6NC3 - chains A and J of the 24 polymer chains in the assembly; structure by electron microscopy, 4.50 A resolution (low resolution: residue-level contacts below are approximate; hydrogen-bond / salt-bridge calls are withheld).

[Chain A]
Molecule: HIV-1 Env AMC011 v4.2 SOSIP gp120
From: Human immunodeficiency virus 1
Notes: engineered mutation(s): H66R, A316W, A501C
Chain sequence (512 residues; row label = number of the first residue in the row; note: 36 numbers in that range are skipped by the numbering (no residue carries them; nothing is unmodelled there); a row labelled like 135A-135T holds insertion residues (135A, then the next letters in order); numbers below 1 keep their minus sign (Met-4 is residue -4)):
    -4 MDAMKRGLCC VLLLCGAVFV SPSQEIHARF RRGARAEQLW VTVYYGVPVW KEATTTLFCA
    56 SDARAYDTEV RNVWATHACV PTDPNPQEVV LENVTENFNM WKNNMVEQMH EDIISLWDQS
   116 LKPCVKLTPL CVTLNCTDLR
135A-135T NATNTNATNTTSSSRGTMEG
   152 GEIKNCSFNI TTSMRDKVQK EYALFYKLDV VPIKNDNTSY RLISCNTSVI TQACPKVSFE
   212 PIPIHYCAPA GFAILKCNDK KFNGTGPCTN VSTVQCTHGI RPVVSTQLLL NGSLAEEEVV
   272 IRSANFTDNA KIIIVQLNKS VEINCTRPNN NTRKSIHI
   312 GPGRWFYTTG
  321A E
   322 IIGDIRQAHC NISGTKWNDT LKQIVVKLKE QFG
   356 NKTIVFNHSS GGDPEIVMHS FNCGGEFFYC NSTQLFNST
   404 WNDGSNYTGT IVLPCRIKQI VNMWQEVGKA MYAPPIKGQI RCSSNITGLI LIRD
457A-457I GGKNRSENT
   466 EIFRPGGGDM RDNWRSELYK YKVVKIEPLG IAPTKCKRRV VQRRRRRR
Unresolved in the structure: -4 to 32, 135A-135T, 404-413, 457A-457I, 506-513
Disulfide bonds: Cys54-Cys74, Cys119-Cys205, Cys126-Cys196, Cys131-Cys157, Cys218-Cys247, Cys228-Cys239, Cys296-Cys331, Cys378-Cys445, Cys385-Cys418
Covalent attachments: glycan linked to Asn88, Asn241; N-acetylglucosamine (NAG) linked to Asn130, Asn197, Asn234, Asn262, Asn276, Asn295, Asn332, Asn448
From the paper describing this entry:
  - post-translational modification sites: Asn88, Asn241

[Chain J]
Molecule: HIV-1 Env AMC011 v4.2 SOSIP gp41
From: Human immunodeficiency virus 1
Notes: engineered mutation(s): L543Q, I559P, Q567K, T605C
Chain sequence (153 residues; each row starts with the number of its first residue; note: 25 numbers in that range are skipped by the numbering (no residue carries them; nothing is unmodelled there); a row labelled like 543A-543Y holds insertion residues (543A, then the next letters in order)):
   512 AVGIGAVFLG FLGAAGSTMG AASMTLTVQA RQ
543A-543Y LLSGIVQQQNNLLRAPEAQQHLLKL
   546 T
   570 VWGIKQLQAR VLAVERYLKD QQLLGIWGCS GKLICCTAVP WNTSWSNKSY NQIWNNMTWM
   630 EWEREIDNYT SLIYTLIEDS QNQQEKNEQE LLELD
Unresolved in the structure: 543A-543Y
Disulfide bonds: Cys598-Cys604

[Interface between chain A and chain J]
Contacting residue pairs - 7 pairs, chain A then chain J:
  Tyr39(A) - Glu659(J)
  Thr499(A) - Leu663(J)
  Lys500(A) - Leu663(J)
  Cys501(A) - Glu662(J)
  Cys501(A) - Leu663(J)
  Arg504(A) - Glu662(J)
  Arg504(A) - Asp664(J)

[In short]
Chain A and chain J form an interface of 5 and 4 residues respectively. N-acetylglucosamine is covalently
linked to Asn130(A), Asn197(A), Asn234(A), Asn262(A), Asn276(A) and Asn295(A) and 2 more. The paper reports
modification sites Asn88(A) and Asn241(A).
Chain A is HIV-1 Env AMC011 v4.2 SOSIP gp120 and chain J is HIV-1 Env AMC011 v4.2 SOSIP gp41, both from Human
immunodeficiency virus 1; the structure, AMC011 v4.2 SOSIP Env trimer in complex with fusion peptide targeting
antibody VRC34 fragment antigen binding, was determined by electron microscopy together with 6NC2 and 6NCP
from the same study.
